3P1B - chain A; structure by X-ray diffraction, 1.77 A resolution.

[Chain A]
Molecule: Serine acetyltransferase
From: Entamoeba histolytica
Notes: EC 2.3.1.30
UniProtKB: Q9U8X2 (Q9U8X2_ENTHI); residue numbers follow UniProt; this construct covers 1-305
Amino-acid sequence (314 residues; each row starts with the number of its first residue; numbering starts at 0):
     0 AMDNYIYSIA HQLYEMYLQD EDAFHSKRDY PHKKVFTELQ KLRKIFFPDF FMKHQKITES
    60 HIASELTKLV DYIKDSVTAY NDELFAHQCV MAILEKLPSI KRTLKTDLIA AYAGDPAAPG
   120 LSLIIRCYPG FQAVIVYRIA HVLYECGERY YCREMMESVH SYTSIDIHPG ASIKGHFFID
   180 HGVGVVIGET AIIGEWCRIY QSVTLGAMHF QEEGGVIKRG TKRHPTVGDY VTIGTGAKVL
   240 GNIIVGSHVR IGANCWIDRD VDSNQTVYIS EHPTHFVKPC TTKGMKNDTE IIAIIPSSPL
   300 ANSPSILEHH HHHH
Disordered / not traced: 212-214, 269-313
Differences from the reference sequence: expression tag (0, 306-313)
From the paper describing this entry:
  - binding site for sulfate ion: His-208, Arg-222, His-223
  - contacts within the chain: Cys-88/Cys-145

[Overview]
From the paper: a binding site for sulfate ion at His-208, Arg-222 and His-223; contacts within the chain
involving Cys-88 and Cys-145.
Chain A is Serine acetyltransferase (Entamoeba histolytica); the structure, Crystal structure of the native
serine acetyltransferase 1 from Entamoeba histolytica, was determined by X-ray diffraction together with 3P47
and 3Q1X from the same study.
